6AEA - chain A; structure by X-ray diffraction, 1.40 A resolution.

# Chain A
Name: Lysozyme C
From: Gallus gallus
Notes: EC 3.2.1.17
UniProtKB: P00698 (LYSC_CHICK); residues 1-129 here correspond to UniProt positions 19-147 (UniProt number = residue number + 18)
Chain sequence (129 residues; numbered 1 to 129; the number before each row is that of its first residue):
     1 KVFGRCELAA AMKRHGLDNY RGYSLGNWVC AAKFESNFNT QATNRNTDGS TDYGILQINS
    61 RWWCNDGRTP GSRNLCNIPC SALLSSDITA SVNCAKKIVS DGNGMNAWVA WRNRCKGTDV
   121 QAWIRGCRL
UniProt features mapped onto this chain:
  - active site: Glu35, Asp52
  - binding site (substrate): Asp101
Disulfide bonds: Cys6-Cys127, Cys30-Cys115, Cys64-Cys80, Cys76-Cys94
Ion coordination: Na+: Ser60, Cys64, Ser72, Arg73
Residues lining bound ligands:
  - N,N,N',N'-tetramethylethane-1,2-diamine (9U3), molecule 1: Arg5, Ala122, Trp123
  - N,N,N',N'-tetramethylethane-1,2-diamine (9U3), molecule 2: Lys33, Phe34, Glu35, Ser36, Asn37, Arg114
  - N,N,N',N'-tetramethylethane-1,2-diamine (9U3), molecule 3: Phe34, Glu35, Asn44, Asp52, Gln57, Ala110
  - s-1,2-propanediol (PGO), molecule 1: Glu35, Asp52, Leu56, Gln57, Ile58, Asn59, Trp63, Ile98, Ala107, Trp108
  - s-1,2-propanediol (PGO), molecule 2: Trp62, Trp63, Leu75, Asp101
From the paper describing this entry:
  - binding site for N,N,N',N'-tetramethylethane-1,2-diamine: Arg5, Lys33, Phe34, Glu35, Asn37, Asn44, Asp52, Ala122, Trp123, Arg128, Leu129
  - binding site for s-1,2-propanediol: Gln57, Ile58, Asn59, Trp62, Trp63, Leu75, Ile98, Asp101, Ala107, Trp108
  - catalytic residues: Glu35, Asp52 (citing earlier work)
  - conformationally variable residues (side-chain flip): Asn19, Arg128

# In short
Ligands of chain A: 3 copies of N,N,N',N'-tetramethylethane-1,2-diamine and s-1,2-propanediol. The Na+ site is
built by Ser60, Cys64, Ser72 and Arg73. UniProt lists active-site residues Glu35 and Asp52 and
substrate-binding residue Asp101. From the paper: catalytic residues Glu35 and Asp52; a binding site for
N,N,N',N'-tetramethylethane-1,2-diamine at Arg5, Lys33 and Phe34 among others.
Chain A is Lysozyme C (Gallus gallus); the structure, Crystal Structure of HEWL in complex with TEMED (in the
aroma form) after 5 hours under ..., was determined by X-ray diffraction (same publication as 6AD5, 6ADF and
6ABN).
